Entry 2O4G (X-ray diffraction, 2.35 A resolution); this record covers chains A and C.

[Chain A (and C)]
Molecule: Three prime repair exonuclease 1
Organism: Mus musculus
Notes: EC 3.1.11.2; fragment: TREX1 exonuclease; chain C of this document is another copy of the same molecule, construct and numbering; everything in this record applies to it too
Reference sequence: Q91XB0 (TREX1_MOUSE); numbering as in UniProt (aligned over 9-245)
Sequence (247 residues; numbered -1 to 245; the number before each row is that of its first residue; numbers below 1 keep their minus sign (Met-1 is residue -1)):
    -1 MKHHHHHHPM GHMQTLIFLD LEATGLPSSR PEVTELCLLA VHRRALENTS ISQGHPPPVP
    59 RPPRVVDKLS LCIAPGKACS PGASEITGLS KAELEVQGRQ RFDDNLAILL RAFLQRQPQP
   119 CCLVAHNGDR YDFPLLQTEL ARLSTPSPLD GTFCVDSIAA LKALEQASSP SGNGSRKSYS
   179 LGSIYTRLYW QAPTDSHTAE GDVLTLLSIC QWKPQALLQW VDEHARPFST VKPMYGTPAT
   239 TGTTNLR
Not modelled in the structure: -1 to 8, 166-174, 235-245
Sequence notes: expression tag (-1 to 8)
Bound ions: Mg2+ site 1: Asp18, Glu20, Asp200; Mg2+ site 2: Asp18 (together with thymidine-5'-phosphate)
Small-molecule neighbours: thymidine-5'-phosphate: Asp18, Leu19, Glu20, Ala21, Gly23, Leu24, Ser78, Ala81, Ile84, Thr85, Tyr129, His195, Asp200

[Chain A / chain C interface]
Contacting residue pairs (78; chain A residue first):
  Glu33(A) - Arg62(C)  salt bridge
  His40(A) - Val94(C)
  His40(A) - Gln95(C)
  Arg42(A) - Val94(C)
  Ala43(A) - Gln95(C)
  Arg62(A) - Glu33(C)  salt bridge
  Arg62(A) - Thr85(C)  hydrogen bond (side chain-backbone)
  Arg62(A) - Gly86(C)
  Arg62(A) - Leu87(C)
  Arg62(A) - His195(C)
  Arg62(A) - Thr196(C)
  Val63(A) - Leu87(C)  hydrophobic
  Val63(A) - Gln95(C)
  Val64(A) - Cys70(C)
  Asp65(A) - Ser68(C)
  Asp65(A) - Leu69(C)
  Asp65(A) - Cys70(C)  hydrogen bond (side chain-backbone)
  Asp65(A) - Arg97(C)  salt bridge
  Lys66(A) - Lys66(C)
  Lys66(A) - Leu67(C)
  Lys66(A) - Ser68(C)  hydrogen bond (backbone-backbone)
  Lys66(A) - Glu198(C)  salt bridge
  Leu67(A) - Lys66(C)
  Ser68(A) - Asp65(C)
  Ser68(A) - Lys66(C)  hydrogen bond (backbone-backbone)
  Leu69(A) - Asp65(C)
  Cys70(A) - Val64(C)
  Cys70(A) - Asp65(C)  hydrogen bond (backbone-side chain)
  Cys70(A) - Arg114(C)  hydrogen bond (backbone-side chain)
  Ile71(A) - Arg114(C)
  Thr85(A) - Arg62(C)  hydrogen bond (backbone-side chain)
  Gly86(A) - Arg62(C)
  Leu87(A) - Arg62(C)
  Leu87(A) - Val63(C)  hydrophobic
  Val94(A) - His40(C)
  Val94(A) - Arg42(C)
  Gln95(A) - His40(C)
  Gln95(A) - Ala43(C)
  Gln95(A) - Val63(C)
  Gly96(A) - Pro116(C)
  Arg97(A) - Asp65(C)  salt bridge
  Arg97(A) - Gln115(C)  hydrogen bond
  Arg97(A) - Pro116(C)
  Gln98(A) - Gln113(C)  hydrogen bond (side chain-backbone)
  Gln98(A) - Arg114(C)  hydrogen bond (backbone-side chain)
  Arg99(A) - Arg114(C)  hydrogen bond (backbone-side chain)
  Asp101(A) - Arg114(C)  salt bridge
  Asn103(A) - Ala110(C)  hydrogen bond (side chain-backbone)
  Asn103(A) - Gln113(C)
  Asn103(A) - Arg114(C)
  Leu104(A) - Arg114(C)
  Ile106(A) - Ile106(C)  hydrophobic
  Leu107(A) - Leu107(C)  hydrophobic
  Leu107(A) - Ala110(C)  hydrophobic
  Leu107(A) - Phe111(C)
  Leu107(A) - Arg114(C)
  Ala110(A) - Asn103(C)  hydrogen bond (backbone-side chain)
  Ala110(A) - Leu107(C)  hydrophobic
  Phe111(A) - Leu69(C)  hydrophobic
  Phe111(A) - Leu107(C)  hydrophobic
  Gln113(A) - Gln98(C)  hydrogen bond (backbone-side chain)
  Gln113(A) - Asn103(C)
  Arg114(A) - Cys70(C)
  Arg114(A) - Ile71(C)
  Arg114(A) - Arg97(C)
  Arg114(A) - Gln98(C)  hydrogen bond (side chain-backbone)
  Arg114(A) - Arg99(C)  hydrogen bond (side chain-backbone)
  Arg114(A) - Asp101(C)  salt bridge
  Arg114(A) - Asn103(C)
  Arg114(A) - Leu104(C)
  Gln115(A) - Arg97(C)  hydrogen bond
  Pro116(A) - Gly96(C)
  Pro116(A) - Arg97(C)
  Asp193(A) - Arg59(C)  salt bridge
  His195(A) - Arg62(C)
  Thr196(A) - Arg62(C)
  Glu198(A) - Lys66(C)  salt bridge
  Glu198(A) - Glu198(C)
Interface residues without a listed pair, chain A (39 interface residues in all): Leu92
Interface residues without a listed pair, chain C (39 interface residues in all): Leu92

[In short]
The chain A/chain C interface involves 39 residues from each chain; the contacts include 17 hydrogen bonds and
9 salt bridges. Polar pairs include Glu33(A)-Arg62(C), Asp65(A)-Arg97(C) and Lys66(A)-Glu198(C). Ligands of
chain A: thymidine-5'-phosphate. Asp18(A), Glu20(A) and Asp200(A) form the Mg2+ site 1.
Chain A and chain C are both Three prime repair exonuclease 1 (Mus musculus); the structure, Structure of
TREX1 in complex with a nucleotide, was determined by X-ray diffraction, deposited together with 2O4I.
